Entry 8J7H (electron microscopy, 3.30 A resolution); this record covers chains D and E of the 5 polymer chains in the assembly.

Chain D:
Molecule: ion channel
Source organism: Homo sapiens
Sequence (815 residues; row label = number of the first residue in the row):
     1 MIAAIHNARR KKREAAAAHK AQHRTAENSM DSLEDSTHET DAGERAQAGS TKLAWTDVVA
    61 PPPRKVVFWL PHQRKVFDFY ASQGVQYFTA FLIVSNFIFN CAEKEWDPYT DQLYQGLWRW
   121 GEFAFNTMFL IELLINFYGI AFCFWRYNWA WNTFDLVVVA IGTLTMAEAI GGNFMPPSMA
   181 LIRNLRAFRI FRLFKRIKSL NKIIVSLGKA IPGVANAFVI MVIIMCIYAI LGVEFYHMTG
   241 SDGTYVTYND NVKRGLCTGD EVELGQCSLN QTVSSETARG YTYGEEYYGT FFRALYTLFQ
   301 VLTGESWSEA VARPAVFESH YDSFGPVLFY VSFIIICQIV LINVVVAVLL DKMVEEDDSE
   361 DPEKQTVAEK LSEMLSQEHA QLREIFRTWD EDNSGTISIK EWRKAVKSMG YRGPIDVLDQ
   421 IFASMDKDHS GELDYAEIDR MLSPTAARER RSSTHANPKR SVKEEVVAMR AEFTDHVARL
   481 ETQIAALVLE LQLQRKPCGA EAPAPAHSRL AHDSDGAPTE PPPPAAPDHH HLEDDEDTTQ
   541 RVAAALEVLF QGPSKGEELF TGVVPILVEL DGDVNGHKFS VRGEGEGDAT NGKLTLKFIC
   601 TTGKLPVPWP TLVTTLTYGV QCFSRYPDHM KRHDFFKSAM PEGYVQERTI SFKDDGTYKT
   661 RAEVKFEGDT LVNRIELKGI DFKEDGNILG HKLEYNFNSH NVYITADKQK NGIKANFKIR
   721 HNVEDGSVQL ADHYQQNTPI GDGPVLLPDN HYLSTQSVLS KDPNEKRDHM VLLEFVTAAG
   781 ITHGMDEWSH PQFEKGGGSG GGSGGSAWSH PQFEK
Disordered / not traced: 1-68, 359-815

Chain E:
Molecule: Ile-ala-ala-ile-his-asn-ala-arg-arg-lys-lys-arg-glu-ala-ala-ala-ala-his-lys-ala
Source organism: Homo sapiens
Sequence (20 residues; row label = number of the first residue in the row):
     2 IAAIHNARRK KREAAAAHKA

Chain D / chain E interface:
Pairs across the interface - 10 pairs, chain D then chain E:
  Asn343(D) - Ile2(E)
  Val346(D) - Ile2(E)  hydrophobic
  Ala347(D) - Ile2(E)
  Ala347(D) - His6(E)  hydrogen bond (backbone-side chain)
  Ala347(D) - Arg9(E)
  Leu350(D) - Ala3(E)  hydrophobic
  Leu350(D) - His6(E)
  Asp351(D) - His6(E)  hydrogen bond (backbone-side chain)
  Asp351(D) - Arg10(E)  salt bridge
  Val354(D) - Arg10(E)
Also at the interface, not in a pair above, chain D (7 interface residues in all): Ile342

Summary:
Chain D and chain E form an interface of 7 and 5 residues respectively; the contacts include 2 hydrogen bonds
and 1 salt bridge. Polar contacts include Asp351(D)-Arg10(E), Ala347(D)-His6(E) and Asp351(D)-His6(E).
Here chain D is ion channel and chain E is
Ile-ala-ala-ile-his-asn-ala-arg-arg-lys-lys-arg-glu-ala-ala-ala-ala-his-lys-ala, both from Homo sapiens. Entry
8J7H (ion channel) was determined by electron microscopy together with 8J7F and 8J7M from the same study.
